Entry 8OZT (X-ray diffraction, 2.51 A resolution); this record covers chains A and B of the 4 polymer chains in the assembly.

# Chain A (and B)
Protein: Alpha-L-fucosidase
Notes: chain B of this document is another copy of the same molecule, construct and numbering; everything in this record applies to it too
UniProtKB: A0A806E3N7 (A0A806E3N7_LACPA); residues 1-414 here = UniProt positions 1-414
Sequence (414 residues; numbered 1 to 414; the number before each row is that of its first residue):
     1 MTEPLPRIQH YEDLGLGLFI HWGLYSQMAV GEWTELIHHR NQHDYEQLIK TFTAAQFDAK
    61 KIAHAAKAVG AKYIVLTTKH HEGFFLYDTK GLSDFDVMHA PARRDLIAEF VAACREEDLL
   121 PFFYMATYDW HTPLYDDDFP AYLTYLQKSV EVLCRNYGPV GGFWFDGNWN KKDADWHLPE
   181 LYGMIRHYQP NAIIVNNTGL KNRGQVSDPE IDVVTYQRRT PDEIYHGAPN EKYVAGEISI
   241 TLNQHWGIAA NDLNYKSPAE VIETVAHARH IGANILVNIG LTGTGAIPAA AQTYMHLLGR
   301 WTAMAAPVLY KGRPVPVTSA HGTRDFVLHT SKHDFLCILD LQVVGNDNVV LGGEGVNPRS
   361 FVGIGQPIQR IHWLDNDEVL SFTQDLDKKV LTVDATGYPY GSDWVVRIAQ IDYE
Unresolved in the structure: 1, 200-205
Sequence notes: conflict Gln-217 (Glu in A0A806E3N7)

# Chain A / chain B interface
Contacting residue pairs - 90 pairs, chain A then chain B:
  Val-30(A) with Tyr-400(B); Gly-401(B)
  Gly-31(A) with Tyr-400(B)
  Glu-32(A) with Tyr-400(B), hydrogen bond (backbone-side chain)
  Trp-33(A) with Val-349(B), hydrophobic; Tyr-400(B), hydrogen bond (backbone-side chain)
  Thr-34(A) with Tyr-400(B)
  Ile-37(A) with Gly-345(B); Tyr-400(B), hydrophobic
  His-38(A) with Tyr-400(B), hydrogen bond (side chain-backbone)
  His-39(A) with Asn-346(B)
  Gln-244(A) with Asp-403(B)
  His-245(A) with Tyr-400(B); Gly-401(B), hydrogen bond (side chain-backbone); Ser-402(B)
  Ala-249(A) with Gly-401(B)
  Ala-250(A) with Arg-300(B), hydrogen bond (backbone-side chain)
  Asn-251(A) with Arg-300(B), hydrogen bond; Ser-402(B); Asp-403(B), hydrogen bond (backbone-backbone); Trp-404(B)
  Asp-252(A) with Gly-401(B); Asp-403(B)
  Leu-253(A) with Pro-258(B); Ile-262(B), hydrophobic; Leu-297(B); Arg-300(B); Trp-301(B), hydrophobic; Asp-403(B), hydrogen bond (backbone-backbone); Trp-404(B), hydrophobic; Val-405(B)
  Asn-254(A) with Ala-259(B); Asp-403(B), hydrogen bond; Val-405(B)
  Tyr-255(A) with Ser-257(B); Pro-258(B), hydrophobic; Ala-259(B); Leu-297(B), hydrophobic
  Lys-256(A) with Ser-257(B); Pro-258(B)
  Ser-257(A) with Tyr-255(B); Lys-256(B); Ser-257(B)
  Pro-258(A) with Tyr-255(B), hydrophobic; Lys-256(B); Tyr-294(B)
  Ala-259(A) with Asn-254(B); Tyr-255(B)
  Ile-262(A) with Leu-253(B), hydrophobic
  Ala-289(A) with Thr-293(B), hydrogen bond (backbone-side chain)
  Ala-290(A) with Thr-293(B)
  Thr-293(A) with Ala-289(B); Ala-290(B); Thr-293(B), hydrogen bond
  Tyr-294(A) with Pro-258(B)
  Leu-297(A) with Leu-253(B); Tyr-255(B), hydrophobic
  Arg-300(A) with Ala-250(B), hydrogen bond (side chain-backbone); Asn-251(B), hydrogen bond; Leu-253(B)
  Trp-301(A) with Leu-253(B)
  Val-344(A) with Ile-37(B)
  Gly-345(A) with Ile-37(B)
  Asn-346(A) with Ile-37(B); His-39(B), hydrogen bond
  Val-349(A) with Trp-33(B), hydrophobic
  Leu-351(A) with Arg-218(B)
  Tyr-400(A) with Val-30(B); Gly-31(B); Glu-32(B), hydrogen bond; Trp-33(B), hydrogen bond (side chain-backbone); Thr-34(B); Ile-37(B), hydrophobic; His-38(B), hydrogen bond (backbone-side chain); His-245(B)
  Gly-401(A) with Val-30(B); His-245(B), hydrogen bond (backbone-side chain); Ala-249(B); Asp-252(B)
  Ser-402(A) with His-245(B); Asn-251(B)
  Asp-403(A) with Gln-244(B); Asn-251(B), hydrogen bond (backbone-backbone); Asp-252(B); Leu-253(B), hydrogen bond (backbone-backbone); Asn-254(B), hydrogen bond
  Trp-404(A) with Asn-251(B); Leu-253(B), hydrophobic
  Val-405(A) with Leu-253(B); Asn-254(B)
Interface residues without a listed pair, chain A (44 interface residues in all): Ala-29, Leu-36, Val-343, Pro-399
Interface residues without a listed pair, chain B (44 interface residues in all): Ala-29, Leu-36, Val-343, Val-344, Leu-351

# Overview
The chain A/chain B interface involves 44 residues from each chain, with 21 hydrogen bonds. Polar contacts
include Glu-32(A)/Tyr-400(B), Trp-33(A)/Tyr-400(B) and His-38(A)/Tyr-400(B).
Chain A and chain B are both Alpha-L-fucosidase; the structure, Crystal Structure of Fucosidase B, was
determined by X-ray diffraction, deposited together with 9HY7, 9HYJ, 9HYX, 9HZ1 and 8OZU.
